5BOX - chains A and F of the 6 polymer chains in the assembly; structure by X-ray diffraction, 2.50 A resolution.

Chain A:
Molecule: Putative HTH-type transcriptional regulator TrmBL2
Organism: Pyrococcus furiosus
UniProtKB: Q8U3H1 (TMBL2_PYRFU); residue numbers follow UniProt; this construct covers 2-264
Sequence (263 residues; row label = number of the first residue in the row):
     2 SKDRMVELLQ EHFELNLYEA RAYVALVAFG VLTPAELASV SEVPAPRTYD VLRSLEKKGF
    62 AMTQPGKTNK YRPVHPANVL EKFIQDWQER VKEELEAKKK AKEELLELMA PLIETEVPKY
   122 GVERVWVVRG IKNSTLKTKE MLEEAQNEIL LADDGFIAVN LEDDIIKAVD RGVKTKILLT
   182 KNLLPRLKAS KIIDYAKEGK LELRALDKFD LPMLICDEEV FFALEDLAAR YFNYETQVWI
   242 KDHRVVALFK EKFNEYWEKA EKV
Curated features (UniProtKB/Swiss-Prot):
  - DNA-binding region: Leu33 to Arg54 (H-T-H motif)
What the authors report for this chain:
  - binding site for DNA tgm: Leu18, Tyr19, Pro47, Arg48, Tyr50, Arg54, Asn70
  - binding site for the 25-nt DNA strand (chain F): Pro47, Arg48, Arg54
  - conformationally variable residues (side-chain flip): Tyr50
  - self-association interface (contacts with another copy of this molecule); pairs are residue here / residue on that copy: Arg125-Glu236, Arg125

Chain F:
Molecule: 25-nt DNA strand
Sequence (25 nucleotides; row label = number of the first residue in the row):
     1 GTAGTATCAC TATCGATGAT ACTAC

Chain A / chain F interface:
Contacting residue pairs (6):
  Ala36(A) - DA3(F)  phosphate contact
  Pro47(A) - DT5(F)  base contact
  Pro47(A) - DA6(F)  base contact
  Tyr50(A) - DA3(F)  sugar contact
  Tyr50(A) - DG4(F)  hydrogen bond to the phosphate
  Lys68(A) - DG4(F)  phosphate contact
Other interface residues (no listed pair), chain A (5 interface residues in all): Thr69

Overview:
5 residues of chain A face 4 of chain F across their interface, with 1 hydrogen bond. The hydrogen-bonded pair
is Tyr50(A)-DG4(F). From the paper: a binding site for DNA tgm at Leu18(A), Tyr19(A) and Pro47(A) among
others; a binding site for the 25-nt DNA strand (chain F) at Pro47(A), Arg48(A) and Arg54(A).
Here chain A is Putative HTH-type transcriptional regulator TrmBL2 (Pyrococcus furiosus) and chain F is a
25-nt DNA strand. Entry 5BOX (Structure of TrmBL2, an archaeal chromatin protein, shows a novel mode of DNA
binding) was determined by X-ray diffraction, deposited together with 5BPD, 5BPI and 5BQT.
